PDB entry 1VFO | X-ray diffraction, 2.81 A resolution | chain A

== Chain A ==
Molecule: Neopullulanase 2
Organism: Thermoactinomyces vulgaris
Notes: EC 3.2.1.135
Reference sequence: Q08751 (NEP2_THEVU); residue numbers follow UniProt; this construct covers 1-585
Sequence (585 residues; numbered 1 to 585; the number before each row is that of its first residue):
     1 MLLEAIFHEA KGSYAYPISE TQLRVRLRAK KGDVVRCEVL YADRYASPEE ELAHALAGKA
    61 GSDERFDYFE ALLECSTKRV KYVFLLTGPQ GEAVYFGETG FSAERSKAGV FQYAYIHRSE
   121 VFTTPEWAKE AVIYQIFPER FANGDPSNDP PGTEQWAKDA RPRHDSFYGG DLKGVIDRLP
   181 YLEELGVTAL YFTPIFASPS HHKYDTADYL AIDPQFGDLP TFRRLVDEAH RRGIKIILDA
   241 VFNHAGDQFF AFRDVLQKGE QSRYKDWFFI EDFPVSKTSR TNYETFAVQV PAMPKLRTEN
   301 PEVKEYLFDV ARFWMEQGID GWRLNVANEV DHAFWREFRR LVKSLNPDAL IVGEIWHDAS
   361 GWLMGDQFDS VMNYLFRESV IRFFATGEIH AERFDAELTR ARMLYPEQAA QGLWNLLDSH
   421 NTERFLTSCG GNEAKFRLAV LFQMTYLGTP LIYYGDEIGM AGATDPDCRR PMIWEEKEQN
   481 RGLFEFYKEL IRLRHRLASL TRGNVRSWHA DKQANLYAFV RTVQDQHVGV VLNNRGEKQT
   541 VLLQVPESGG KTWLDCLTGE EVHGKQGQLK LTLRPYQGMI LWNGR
Differences from the reference sequence: engineered mutation N325 (Asp in Q08751), N421 (Asp in Q08751)
Ion coordination: Ca2+: N143, D145, N148, D149, G169, D171
Swiss-Prot annotation at these positions:
  - active site: E354 (Proton donor)
  - binding site (Ca(2+)): N143, D145, N148, D149, G169, D171
  - binding site (substrate): H244, R323, D465, R469

== Summary ==
The Ca2+ site is built by N143, D145, N148, D149, G169 and D171. From UniProt: active-site residue E354, 6
Ca2+-binding residues and 4 substrate-binding residues.
Chain A is Neopullulanase 2 (Thermoactinomyces vulgaris); the structure, Crystal structure of
Thermoactinomyces vulgaris R-47 alpha-amylase 2/beta-cyclodextrin complex, was determined by X-ray diffraction
together with 3A6O, 1VFM and 1VFU from the same study.
